7Y5A - chains E and G of the 7 polymer chains in the assembly; structure by electron microscopy, 3.50 A resolution.

== Chain E ==
Name: ATP synthase subunit beta
Source organism: Mycolicibacterium smegmatis
Notes: EC 7.1.2.2
UniProtKB: A0R200 (ATPB_MYCS2); residues 2-475 here = UniProt positions 2-475
Chain sequence (481 residues; row label = number of the first residue in the row; numbers below 1 keep their minus sign (Met-5 is residue -5)):
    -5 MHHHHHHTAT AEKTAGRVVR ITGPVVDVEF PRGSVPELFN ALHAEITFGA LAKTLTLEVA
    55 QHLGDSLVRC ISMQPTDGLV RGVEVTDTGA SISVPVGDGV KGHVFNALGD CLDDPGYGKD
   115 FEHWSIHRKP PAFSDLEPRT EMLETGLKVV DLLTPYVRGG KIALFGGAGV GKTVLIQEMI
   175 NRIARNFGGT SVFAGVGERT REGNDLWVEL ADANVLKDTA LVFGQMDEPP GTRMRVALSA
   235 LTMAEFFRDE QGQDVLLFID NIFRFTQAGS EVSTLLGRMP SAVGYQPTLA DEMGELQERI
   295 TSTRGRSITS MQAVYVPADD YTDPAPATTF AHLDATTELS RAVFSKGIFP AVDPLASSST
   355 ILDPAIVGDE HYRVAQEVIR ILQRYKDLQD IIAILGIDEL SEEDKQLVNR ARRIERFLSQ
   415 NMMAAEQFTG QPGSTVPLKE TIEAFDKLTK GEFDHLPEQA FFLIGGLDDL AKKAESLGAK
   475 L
Disordered / not traced: -5 to 7, 472-475
Construct notes: initiating methionine (-5); expression tag (-4 to 1)

== Chain G ==
Name: ATP synthase gamma chain
Source organism: Mycolicibacterium smegmatis
UniProtKB: A0R201 (ATPG_MYCS2); residue numbers follow UniProt; this construct covers 1-307
Chain sequence (307 residues; each row starts with the number of its first residue):
     1 MAATLRELRG RIRSAGSIKK ITKAQELIAT SRIAKAQARV EAARPYAAEI TNMLTELAGA
    61 SALDHPLLVE RKQPKRAGVL VVSSDRGLCG AYNANVLRRA EELFSLLRDE GKDPVLYVVG
   121 RKALGYFSFR QRTVVESWTG FSERPTYENA REIADTLVNA FMAGADDEGD DAGADGILGV
   181 DELHIVFTEF RSMLSQTAVA RRAAPMEVEY VGEVETGPRT LYSFEPDPET LFDALLPRYI
   241 ATRVYAALLE AAASESASRR RAMKSATDNA DDLIKALTLA ANRERQAQIT QEISEIVGGA
   301 NALAGSK
Disordered / not traced: 1-3, 62-64, 214-220, 304-307

== Chain E / chain G interface ==
Contacting residue pairs (7; chain E residue first):
  Val277(E) with Thr290(G)
  Gly278(E) with Ile293(G)
  Asp314(E) with Asn282(G); Arg285(G), salt bridge; Gln286(G), hydrogen bond
  Thr316(E) with Gln286(G), hydrogen bond
  Leu389(E) with Thr30(G)
Other interface residues (no listed pair), chain E (9 interface residues in all): Met273, Pro274, Ala276, Asp317
Other interface residues (no listed pair), chain G (10 interface residues in all): Leu27, Ser31, Val297, Asn301

== In short ==
Chain E and chain G form an interface of 9 and 10 residues respectively, with 2 hydrogen bonds and 1 salt
bridge. Polar contacts include Asp314(E)-Arg285(G), Asp314(E)-Gln286(G) and Thr316(E)-Gln286(G).
Chain E is ATP synthase subunit beta and chain G is ATP synthase gamma chain, both from Mycolicibacterium
smegmatis; the structure, Cryo-EM structure of the Mycolicibacterium smegmatis F1-ATPase, was determined by
electron microscopy together with 7Y5B, 7Y5C and 7Y5D from the same study.
